Entry 1PUA (X-ray diffraction, 2.30 A resolution); this record covers chains A and B.

# Chain A
Protein: Hat A1
From: Tetrahymena thermophila
UniProt: Q27198 (Q27198_TETTH); numbering as in UniProt (aligned over 48-210)
Sequence (163 residues; row label = number of the first residue in the row):
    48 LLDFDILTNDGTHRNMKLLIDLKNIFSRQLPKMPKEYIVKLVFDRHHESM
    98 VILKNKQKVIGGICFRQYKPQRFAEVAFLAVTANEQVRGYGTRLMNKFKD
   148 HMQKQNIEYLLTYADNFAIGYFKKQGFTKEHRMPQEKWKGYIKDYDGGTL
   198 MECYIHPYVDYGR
Disordered / not traced: 48
Small-molecule neighbours: coenzyme A (COA): Gln76, Leu77, Phe125, Leu126, Ala127, Val128, Glu132, Gln133, Val134, Arg135, Gly136, Tyr137, Gly138, Thr139, Phe164, Tyr168, Phe169, Lys171

# Chain B
Protein: Histone H3
UniProt: P02303 (H3_YEASTX); residues 305-323 here correspond to UniProt positions 5-23 (UniProt number = residue number - 300)
Sequence (19 residues; row label = number of the first residue in the row):
   305 QTARKSTGGKAPRKQLASK
Sequence notes: modified residue (310)
Modified positions: Ser310 (phosphoserine; SEP)
Small-molecule neighbours: coenzyme A (COA): Lys314, Pro316, Gln319

# How chain A and chain B interact
Pairs across the interface (55):
  Leu77(A) - Ala315(B)
  Pro78(A) - Lys323(B)
  Lys79(A) - Ala315(B)
  Lys79(A) - Pro316(B)
  Lys79(A) - Arg317(B)
  Met80(A) - Gly313(B)
  Met80(A) - Lys314(B)
  Met80(A) - Ala315(B)  hydrophobic
  Tyr84(A) - Arg308(B)
  Tyr84(A) - Ser310(B)
  Lys87(A) - Arg308(B)
  Leu88(A) - Lys309(B)
  Leu88(A) - Ser310(B)
  Leu88(A) - Thr311(B)
  Leu88(A) - Gly312(B)
  Asp91(A) - Lys309(B)
  His94(A) - Lys309(B)
  His94(A) - Ser310(B)
  His94(A) - Thr311(B)  hydrogen bond (side chain-backbone)
  Arg113(A) - Lys309(B)  hydrogen bond (side chain-backbone)
  Arg113(A) - Ser310(B)  hydrogen bond (side chain-backbone)
  Arg113(A) - Thr311(B)
  Tyr115(A) - Ser310(B)
  Tyr115(A) - Thr311(B)
  Glu122(A) - Ser310(B)
  Glu122(A) - Thr311(B)  hydrogen bond
  Glu122(A) - Gly312(B)
  Glu122(A) - Gly313(B)
  Val123(A) - Gly312(B)
  Val123(A) - Lys314(B)
  Ala124(A) - Thr311(B)
  Ala124(A) - Gly312(B)
  Ala124(A) - Gly313(B)
  Ala124(A) - Lys314(B)  hydrogen bond (backbone-backbone)
  Phe125(A) - Lys314(B)
  Leu126(A) - Lys314(B)
  Thr159(A) - Lys314(B)
  Tyr160(A) - Lys314(B)
  Asp162(A) - Pro316(B)
  Asn163(A) - Pro316(B)
  Asn163(A) - Arg317(B)  hydrogen bond (side chain-backbone)
  Asn163(A) - Lys318(B)
  Phe164(A) - Pro316(B)  hydrophobic
  Phe164(A) - Lys318(B)
  Phe164(A) - Gln319(B)
  Ala165(A) - Pro316(B)  hydrophobic
  Phe169(A) - Lys314(B)
  Lys186(A) - Gln305(B)  hydrogen bond
  Tyr188(A) - Ser310(B)
  Ile189(A) - Ser310(B)
  Lys190(A) - Gln305(B)
  Lys190(A) - Thr306(B)
  Lys190(A) - Ser310(B)
  Asp191(A) - Gln305(B)
  Tyr192(A) - Ser310(B)
Interface residues without a listed pair, chain B (16 interface residues in all): Ala307

# Summary
The interface between chain A and chain B involves 29 residues on one side and 16 on the other; the contacts
include 7 hydrogen bonds. Polar pairs include His94(A)-Thr311(B), Arg113(A)-Lys309(B) and Arg113(A)-Ser310(B).
Coenzyme A is bound between chain A and chain B.
Here chain A is Hat A1 (Tetrahymena thermophila) and chain B is Histone H3. Entry 1PUA (Crystal Structure of
Tetrahymena GCN5 with Bound Coenzyme A and a Phosphorylated, 19-residue Histone H3 peptide) was determined by
X-ray diffraction, deposited together with 1PU9 and 1Q2C.
